Entry 7KQ1 (X-ray diffraction, 3.30 A resolution); this record covers chains A and E of the 6 polymer chains in the assembly.

== Chain A (and E) ==
Name: Proliferating cell nuclear antigen
From: Homo sapiens
Notes: chain E of this document is another copy of the same molecule, construct and numbering; everything in this record applies to it too
UniProt: P12004 (PCNA_HUMAN); residue numbers follow UniProt; this construct covers 1-259
Amino-acid sequence (259 residues; each row starts with the number of its first residue):
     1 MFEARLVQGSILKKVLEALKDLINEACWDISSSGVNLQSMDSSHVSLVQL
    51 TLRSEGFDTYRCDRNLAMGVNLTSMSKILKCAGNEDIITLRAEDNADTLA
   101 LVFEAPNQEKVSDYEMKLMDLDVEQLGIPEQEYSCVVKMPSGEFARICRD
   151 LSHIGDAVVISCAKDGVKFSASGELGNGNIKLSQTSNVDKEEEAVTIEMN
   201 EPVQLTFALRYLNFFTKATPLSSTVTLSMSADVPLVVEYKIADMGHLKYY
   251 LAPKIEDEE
Not modelled in the structure: 258-259 (chain E: fully traced)
Swiss-Prot annotation at these positions:
  - DNA-binding region: Arg-61 to Lys-80
  - modified residue: Lys-14 (N6-acetyllysine), Lys-77 (N6-acetyllysine), Lys-80 (N6-acetyllysine), Tyr-211 (Phosphotyrosine), Lys-248 (N6-acetyllysine)
  - cross-link (Glycyl lysine isopeptide (Lys-Gly)): Lys-164 (interchain with G-Cter in SUMO2), Lys-254 (interchain with G-Cter in SUMO2)
  - natural variant: Ser-228 (S228I: In ATLD2)
  - mutagenesis: Lys-13 (K13R: Inhibits acetylation, recruitment to DNA damage sites, inducible ubiquitination and protein degradation, DNA replication and repair synthesis efficiencies, but homotrimer formation, nuclear ...), Lys-14 (K14R: Inhibits acetylation, recruitment to DNA damage sites, inducible ubiquitination and protein degradation, DNA replication and repair synthesis efficiencies, but homotrimer formation, nuclear ...), Lys-20 (K20R: Inhibits acetylation, recruitment to DNA damage sites, inducible ubiquitination and protein degradation, DNA replication and repair synthesis efficiencies, but homotrimer formation, nuclear ...), Met-40 (M40A: Complete loss of interaction with UHRF2), Ser-43 to Val-45 (No effect on POLD3-binding. Impairs binding to ALKBH2), Lys-77 (K77A: Inhibits recruitment to DNA damage sites, but nuclear localization is similar as the wild-type; in association with A-80 ...), Lys-80 (K80A: Inhibits recruitment to DNA damage sites, but nuclear localization is similar as the wild-type; in association with A-77 ...), Gln-125 to Ile-128 (Strong decrease in POLD3-binding. Impairs binding to ALKBH2), Ile-128 (I128A: Complete loss of interaction with UHRF2), Lys-164 (K164R: Abolishes ubiquitination. No effect on interaction with SHPRH), Val-188 to Lys-190 (No effect on POLD3-binding. No effect on ALKBH2-binding), Tyr-211 (Y211F: Alters chromatin-associated PCNA stability and its function in DNA replication and repair), 3 further mutagenesis entries in UniProt

== Chain A / chain E interface ==
Residue-residue contacts (31):
  Glu-143(A) / Lys-110(E)  salt bridge
  Arg-146(A) / Lys-80(E)
  Arg-146(A) / Ala-82(E)
  Arg-149(A) / Lys-80(E)
  Asp-150(A) / Lys-80(E)
  Asp-150(A) / Cys-81(E)  hydrogen bond (backbone-side chain)
  Ile-154(A) / Ile-78(E)  hydrophobic
  Glu-174(A) / Lys-117(E)
  Leu-175(A) / Ser-74(E)
  Leu-175(A) / Ile-78(E)  hydrophobic
  Leu-175(A) / Met-116(E)
  Leu-175(A) / Lys-117(E)  hydrogen bond (backbone-backbone)
  Gly-176(A) / Glu-115(E)
  Asn-177(A) / Tyr-114(E)
  Asn-177(A) / Glu-115(E)  hydrogen bond (side chain-backbone)
  Gly-178(A) / Asp-113(E)
  Gly-178(A) / Tyr-114(E)
  Asn-179(A) / Ser-112(E)
  Asn-179(A) / Asp-113(E)  hydrogen bond (backbone-backbone)
  Ile-180(A) / Lys-110(E)
  Ile-180(A) / Val-111(E)
  Ile-180(A) / Ser-112(E)
  Ile-180(A) / Tyr-114(E)
  Lys-181(A) / Glu-109(E)
  Lys-181(A) / Lys-110(E)
  Lys-181(A) / Val-111(E)  hydrogen bond (backbone-backbone)
  Leu-182(A) / Glu-109(E)
  Leu-182(A) / Lys-110(E)
  Ser-183(A) / Glu-109(E)  hydrogen bond (backbone-backbone)
  Thr-185(A) / Glu-109(E)
  Ala-194(A) / Glu-109(E)
Interface residues without a listed pair, chain A (19 interface residues in all): Leu-151, His-153
Interface residues without a listed pair, chain E (17 interface residues in all): Lys-13, Lys-77, Gly-83

== In short ==
19 residues of chain A face 17 of chain E across their interface; the contacts include 6 hydrogen bonds and 1
salt bridge. Polar pairs include Glu-143(A)/Lys-110(E), Asp-150(A)/Cys-81(E) and Asn-177(A)/Glu-115(E).
Curated annotation (UniProt) lists 23 mutagenesis sites on chain A.
Both chains are Proliferating cell nuclear antigen (Homo sapiens). Entry 7KQ1 (PCNA bound to truncated peptide
mimetic) was determined by X-ray diffraction together with 7KQ0 from the same study.
